6CT7 - chains L and H of the 3 polymer chains in the assembly; structure by X-ray diffraction, 1.90 A resolution.

== Chain L ==
Protein: BIIB054 Fab light chain
Organism: Homo sapiens
Notes: antibody fragment or engineered binder
Chain sequence (214 residues; row label = number of the first residue in the row):
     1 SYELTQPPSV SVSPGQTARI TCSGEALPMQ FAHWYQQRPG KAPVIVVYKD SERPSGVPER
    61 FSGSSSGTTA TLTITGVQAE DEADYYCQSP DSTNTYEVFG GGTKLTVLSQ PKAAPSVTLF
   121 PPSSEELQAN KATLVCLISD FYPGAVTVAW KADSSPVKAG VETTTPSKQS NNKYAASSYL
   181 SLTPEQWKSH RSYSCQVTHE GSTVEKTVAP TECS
Unresolved in the structure: 213-214
Cystine bridges: C22-C87, C136-C195
From the paper describing this entry:
  - specificity-determining residues: D50

== Chain H ==
Protein: BIIB054 Fab heavy chain
Organism: Homo sapiens
Notes: antibody fragment or engineered binder
Chain sequence (220 residues; row label = number of the first residue in the row):
     1 EVQLVESGGG LVEPGGSLRL SCAVSGFDFE KAWMSWVRQA PGQGLQWVAR IKSTADGGTT
    61 SYAAPVEGRF IISRDDSRNM LYLQMNSLKT EDTAVYYCTS AHWGQGTLVT VSSASTKGPS
   121 VFPLAPSSKS TSGGTAALGC LVKDYFPEPV TVSWNSGALT SGVHTFPAVL QSSGLYSLSS
   181 VVTVPSSSLG TQTYICNVNH KPSNTKVDKR VEPKSCDKTH
Unresolved in the structure: 215-220
Cystine bridges: C22-C98, C140-C196
From the paper describing this entry:
  - conformationally variable residues: H102

== Chain L / chain H interface ==
Pairs across the interface (55; chain L residue first):
  Y35(L) with A101(H); W103(H)
  Q37(L) with Q39(H), hydrogen bond; Y97(H)
  K41(L) with Y97(H)
  A42(L) with Y97(H), hydrophobic; G104(H)
  P43(L) with W103(H)
  I45(L) with A101(H)
  Y86(L) with Q39(H); G44(H); L45(H), hydrophobic
  N94(L) with W33(H); R50(H), hydrogen bond
  T95(L) with R50(H), hydrogen bond (backbone-side chain); S61(H), hydrogen bond (backbone-side chain)
  Y96(L) with W47(H), hydrophobic; S61(H)
  E97(L) with W47(H); R50(H), salt bridge
  F99(L) with V37(H), hydrophobic; L45(H); W47(H), hydrophobic; W103(H), hydrophobic
  F120(L) with L124(H), hydrophobic; A125(H); A137(H); V181(H), hydrophobic
  S123(L) with F122(H); P123(H)
  E125(L) with P123(H); K209(H), salt bridge
  E126(L) with F122(H)
  T133(L) with K143(H), hydrogen bond
  V135(L) with S179(H)
  L137(L) with F166(H), hydrophobic; S179(H); V181(H), hydrophobic
  I138(L) with F166(H)
  E162(L) with V169(H); L170(H); Q171(H); S172(H), hydrogen bond
  T164(L) with A168(H); V169(H)
  S167(L) with P167(H)
  A176(L) with F166(H)
  S177(L) with P167(H)
  Y179(L) with L141(H), hydrophobic; V169(H), hydrophobic; L178(H); S179(H), hydrogen bond
  S181(L) with K143(H)
  T207(L) with K129(H), hydrogen bond (backbone-side chain)
  E212(L) with K129(H), salt bridge
Interface residues without a listed pair, chain L (34 interface residues in all): T118, K131, T163, A175, V208
Interface residues without a listed pair, chain H (39 interface residues in all): S35, Q43, Q105, S120, V121, S130, L138, S177

== In short ==
Chain L and chain H form an interface of 34 and 39 residues respectively, with 8 hydrogen bonds and 3 salt
bridges. Polar contacts include E97(L)-R50(H), E125(L)-K209(H) and E212(L)-K129(H). From the paper: the
specificity determinant D50(L); conformational variability at H102(H).
Here chain L is BIIB054 Fab light chain and chain H is BIIB054 Fab heavy chain, both from Homo sapiens. Entry
6CT7 (Fab of anti-a-synuclein antibody BIIB054 in complex with acetylated a-synuclein peptide (1-10)) was
determined by X-ray diffraction.
